Entry 3WTV (X-ray diffraction, 2.70 A resolution); this record covers chains C and E of the 5 polymer chains in the assembly.

[Chain C]
Molecule: Protein C-ets-1
Source organism: Homo sapiens
UniProt: P14921 (ETS1_HUMAN); numbering as in UniProt (aligned over 276-441)
Sequence (166 residues; numbered 276 to 441; the number before each row is that of its first residue):
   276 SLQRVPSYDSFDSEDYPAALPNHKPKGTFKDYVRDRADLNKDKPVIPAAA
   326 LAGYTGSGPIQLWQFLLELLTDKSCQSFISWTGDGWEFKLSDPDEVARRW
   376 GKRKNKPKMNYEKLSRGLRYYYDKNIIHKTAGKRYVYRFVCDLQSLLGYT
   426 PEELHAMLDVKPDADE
Not modelled in the structure: 276-318, 437-441
UniProt features mapped onto this chain:
  - DNA-binding region: Ile335 to Val415 (ETS)
  - region: Phe304 to Ala312 (Helix HI-1), Ala323 to Thr330 (Helix HI-2), Leu418 to Leu422 (Helix H4), Pro426 to Met432 (Helix H5)
  - modified residue: Ser282 (Phosphoserine), Ser285 (Phosphoserine), Lys305 (N6-acetyllysine)
What the authors report for this chain:
  - mutagenesis - G333P, P334G: abolished binding to phosphorylated Ets1 with Runx1
  - mutagenesis - G333P, P334G: decreased signaling in response to phosphorylated Ets1 and Runx1
  - post-translational modification sites: Ser282, Ser285 (citing earlier work)
  - mutagenesis - G333P, P334G: abolished binding to Runt-related transcription factor 1
  - mutagenesis - G333P, P334G: decreased signaling with Runt-related transcription factor 1
  - mutagenesis - G333P, P334G: unchanged binding to Pax5

[Chain E]
Molecule: 15-nt DNA strand
Sequence (15 nucleotides; each row starts with the number of its first residue):
     1 AGAGGATGTGGCTTC

[Chain C / chain E interface]
Pairs across the interface - 17 pairs, chain C then chain E:
  Gly333(C) - DG11(E)  phosphate contact
  Gly333(C) - DC12(E)  hydrogen bond to the phosphate
  Pro334(C) - DG11(E)  phosphate contact
  Tyr386(C) - DG2(E)  phosphate contact
  Arg391(C) - DG4(E)  hydrogen bond to the base
  Arg391(C) - DG5(E)  hydrogen bond to the base
  Arg394(C) - DA3(E)  hydrogen bond to the base
  Arg394(C) - DG4(E)  hydrogen bond to the base
  Tyr395(C) - DA6(E)  hydrogen bond to the base
  Tyr395(C) - DT7(E)  base contact
  Tyr397(C) - DA3(E)  hydrogen bond to the phosphate
  Tyr397(C) - DG4(E)  phosphate contact
  Lys404(C) - DG2(E)  salt bridge to the phosphate
  Lys404(C) - DA3(E)  phosphate contact
  Lys408(C) - DG2(E)  phosphate contact
  Arg409(C) - DG2(E)  phosphate contact
  Tyr410(C) - DG2(E)  hydrogen bond to the phosphate
Also at the interface, not in a pair above, chain C (13 interface residues in all): Ser332, Lys381
Also at the interface, not in a pair above, chain E (11 interface residues in all): DA1, DG10, DT13

[Overview]
The interface between chain C and chain E involves 13 residues on one side and 11 on the other, with 8
hydrogen bonds and 1 salt bridge. Polar pairs include Arg391(C)-DG4(E), Arg391(C)-DG5(E) and Arg394(C)-DA3(E).
The paper reports that G333P and P334G of chain C abolish binding to phosphorylated Ets1 with Runx1;
modification sites Ser282(C) and Ser285(C).
Here chain C is Protein C-ets-1 (Homo sapiens) and chain E is a 15-nt DNA strand. Entry 3WTV (Crystal
structure of the complex comprised of ETS1(V170G), RUNX1, CBFBETA, and the tcralpha gene enhancer DNA) was
determined by X-ray diffraction together with 3WTS, 3WTT, 3WTU, 3WTW, 3WTX and 3WU1 from the same study.
